Entry 3JRF (X-ray diffraction, 3.05 A resolution); this record covers chains A and D of the 4 polymer chains in the assembly.

# Chain A
Protein: DNA-binding protein fis
Source organism: Escherichia coli
UniProt: P0A6R3 (FIS_ECOLI); residue numbers follow UniProt; this construct covers 1-98
Amino-acid sequence (98 residues; row label = number of the first residue in the row):
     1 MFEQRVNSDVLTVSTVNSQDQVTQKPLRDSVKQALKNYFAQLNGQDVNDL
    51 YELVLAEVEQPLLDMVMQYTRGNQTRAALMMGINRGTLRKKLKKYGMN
Not modelled in the structure: 1-7
Curated features (UniProtKB/Swiss-Prot):
  - DNA-binding region: Gln74 to Lys93 (H-T-H motif)
  - region: Asn17 to Gly44 (Required for the stimulation of HIN-mediated recombination)

# Chain D
Molecule: 27-nt DNA strand
Sequence (27 nucleotides; row label = number of the first residue in the row):
     1 AAATTTGCTCAAAGTTCAAACAAATTT

# Interface between chain A and chain D
Contacting residue pairs (12):
  Gly72(A) - DT6(D)  phosphate contact
  Asn73(A) - DT5(D)  hydrogen bond to the phosphate
  Asn73(A) - DT6(D)  phosphate contact
  Gln74(A) - DT6(D)  hydrogen bond to the phosphate
  Gln74(A) - DG7(D)  phosphate contact
  Thr75(A) - DT5(D)  sugar contact
  Thr75(A) - DT6(D)  hydrogen bond to the phosphate
  Arg85(A) - DT6(D)  base contact
  Arg85(A) - DG7(D)  hydrogen bond to the base
  Arg85(A) - DC8(D)  base contact
  Arg89(A) - DT6(D)  sugar contact
  Arg89(A) - DG7(D)  salt bridge to the phosphate

# Overview
Chain A and chain D form an interface of 6 and 4 residues respectively; the contacts include 4 hydrogen bonds
and 1 salt bridge. Polar pairs include Arg85(A)-DG7(D), Asn73(A)-DT5(D) and Gln74(A)-DT6(D).
Chain A is DNA-binding protein fis (Escherichia coli) and chain D is a 27-nt DNA strand; the structure,
Crystal structure of Fis bound to 27 bp DNA F27 containing a C/G at center, was determined by X-ray
diffraction together with 3IV5, 3JR9, 3JRA, 3JRB, 3JRC, 3JRD and 4 further entries from the same study.
